Entry 6K00 (X-ray diffraction, 2.20 A resolution); this record covers chains A and B of the 3 polymer chains in the assembly.

== Chain A (and B) ==
Protein: Nucleosome Assembly Protein
From: Caenorhabditis elegans
Notes: chain B of this document is another copy of the same molecule, construct and numbering; everything in this record applies to it too
UniProtKB: Q19007 (Q19007_CAEEL); residue numbers follow UniProt; this construct covers 10-296
Amino-acid sequence (308 residues; each row starts with the number of its first residue; numbers below 1 keep their minus sign (Met-11 is residue -11)):
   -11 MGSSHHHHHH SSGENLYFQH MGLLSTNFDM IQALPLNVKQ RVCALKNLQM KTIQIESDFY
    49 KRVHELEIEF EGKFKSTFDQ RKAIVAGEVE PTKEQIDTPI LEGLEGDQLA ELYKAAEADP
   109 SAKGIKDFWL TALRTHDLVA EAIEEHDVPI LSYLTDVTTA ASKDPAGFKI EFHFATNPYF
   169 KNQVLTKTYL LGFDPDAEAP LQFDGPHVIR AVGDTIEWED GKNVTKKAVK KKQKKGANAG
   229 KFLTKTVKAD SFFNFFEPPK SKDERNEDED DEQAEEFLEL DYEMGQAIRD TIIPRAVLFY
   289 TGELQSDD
Disordered / not traced: -11 to 9, 219-230, 248-259 (chain B: -11 to 3, 218-233, 254-259, 295-296)
Sequence notes: initiating methionine (-11); expression tag (-10 to 9)

== Chain A / chain B interface ==
Pairs across the interface - 212 pairs, chain A then chain B:
  Leu11(A) with Leu92(B), hydrophobic
  Leu12(A) with Gln293(B)
  Ser13(A) with Thr289(B); Gly290(B)
  Thr14(A) with Gly290(B), hydrogen bond (backbone-backbone); Gln293(B)
  Asn15(A) with Thr119(B); Thr123(B), hydrogen bond; Phe287(B), hydrogen bond (side chain-backbone); Tyr288(B), hydrogen bond (side chain-backbone); Thr289(B), hydrogen bond (backbone-backbone); Gly290(B)
  Phe16(A) with Leu89(B), hydrophobic
  Met18(A) with Thr119(B); Tyr288(B)
  Ile19(A) with Ile88(B), hydrophobic; Tyr288(B), hydrophobic; Thr289(B)
  Gln20(A) with Leu100(B)
  Ala21(A) with Ala104(B)
  Leu22(A) with Ala104(B); Tyr288(B)
  Pro23(A) with Ala104(B), hydrophobic; Glu105(B); Asp107(B)
  Leu24(A) with Tyr101(B); Ala104(B), hydrogen bond (backbone-backbone); Glu105(B); Ala106(B)
  Asn25(A) with Ala106(B); Asp107(B), hydrogen bond (side chain-backbone); Ala110(B), hydrogen bond (side chain-backbone)
  Val26(A) with Ala110(B), hydrophobic; Gly112(B)
  Lys27(A) with Ile88(B); Leu100(B), hydrogen bond (side chain-backbone); Tyr101(B)
  Gln28(A) with Pro79(B)
  Arg29(A) with Ile72(B), hydrogen bond (side chain-backbone); Gly75(B); Val77(B), hydrogen bond (side chain-backbone); Glu78(B), salt bridge; Pro79(B); Gly112(B); Ile113(B)
  Val30(A) with Ile88(B), hydrophobic; Ile113(B); Tyr288(B), hydrophobic
  Cys31(A) with Gln83(B); Thr86(B), hydrogen bond (side chain-backbone); Ile88(B), hydrophobic; Tyr101(B), hydrogen bond
  Ala32(A) with Ile72(B), hydrophobic; Gln83(B)
  Leu33(A) with Arg69(B); Ile72(B), hydrophobic; Val73(B), hydrophobic; Ile113(B), hydrophobic; Phe116(B), hydrophobic; Val285(B), hydrophobic
  Lys34(A) with Thr86(B); Pro87(B); Ile88(B), hydrogen bond (side chain-backbone); Leu89(B); Val285(B); Leu286(B); Glu291(B), salt bridge
  Asn35(A) with Glu82(B), hydrogen bond; Thr86(B)
  Leu36(A) with Gln68(B); Arg69(B)
  Gln37(A) with Pro282(B), hydrogen bond (side chain-backbone); Arg283(B); Ala284(B); Val285(B)
  Met38(A) with Thr86(B)
  Thr40(A) with Phe62(B); Thr65(B), hydrogen bond; Phe66(B); Pro282(B)
  Ile41(A) with Arg283(B)
  Ile43(A) with Phe58(B); Lys61(B); Phe62(B), hydrophobic; Thr65(B)
  Glu44(A) with Phe62(B); Pro282(B); Arg283(B), salt bridge
  Asp46(A) with Phe58(B)
  Phe47(A) with Leu54(B), hydrophobic; Glu55(B); Phe58(B)
  Arg50(A) with Leu54(B); Glu57(B), salt bridge; Phe58(B)
  Leu54(A) with Phe47(B), hydrophobic; Arg50(B); Val51(B), hydrophobic
  Glu55(A) with Phe47(B)
  Glu57(A) with Arg50(B), salt bridge
  Phe58(A) with Ile43(B); Asp46(B); Phe47(B); Arg50(B)
  Lys61(A) with Ile43(B)
  Phe62(A) with Thr40(B); Ile43(B), hydrophobic; Glu44(B)
  Thr65(A) with Lys39(B); Thr40(B), hydrogen bond
  Gln68(A) with Leu36(B)
  Arg69(A) with Leu33(B); Leu36(B)
  Ile72(A) with Arg29(B); Leu33(B), hydrophobic
  Pro79(A) with Gln28(B); Arg29(B)
  Glu82(A) with Asn35(B), hydrogen bond
  Gln83(A) with Cys31(B); Ala32(B)
  Ile84(A) with Gln28(B)
  Thr86(A) with Cys31(B), hydrogen bond (backbone-side chain); Asn35(B), hydrogen bond; Met38(B)
  Pro87(A) with Lys34(B)
  Ile88(A) with Ile19(B), hydrophobic; Lys27(B); Val30(B), hydrophobic; Cys31(B), hydrophobic; Lys34(B), hydrogen bond (backbone-side chain)
  Leu89(A) with Gly10(B); Ser13(B); Phe16(B), hydrophobic; Lys34(B)
  Glu90(A) with Phe6(B); Ala187(B); Pro188(B); Leu189(B), hydrogen bond (side chain-backbone)
  Gly91(A) with His8(B); Gly10(B)
  Leu92(A) with Gly10(B); Leu11(B), hydrophobic
  Gln96(A) with Leu11(B)
  Leu100(A) with Gln20(B); Lys27(B)
  Tyr101(A) with Leu24(B); Lys27(B); Cys31(B), hydrogen bond
  Ala103(A) with Gln20(B)
  Ala104(A) with Gln20(B); Ala21(B); Leu22(B); Pro23(B); Leu24(B), hydrogen bond (backbone-backbone)
  Glu105(A) with Pro23(B); Leu24(B)
  Ala106(A) with Leu24(B); Asn25(B)
  Asp107(A) with Pro23(B); Asn25(B), hydrogen bond (backbone-side chain)
  Ala110(A) with Asn25(B), hydrogen bond (backbone-side chain); Arg29(B), hydrogen bond (backbone-side chain)
  Lys111(A) with Arg29(B)
  Gly112(A) with Val26(B); Arg29(B), hydrogen bond (backbone-side chain)
  Ile113(A) with Arg29(B); Val30(B); Leu33(B), hydrophobic
  Phe116(A) with Leu33(B), hydrophobic
  Thr119(A) with Asn15(B); Met18(B)
  Thr123(A) with Asn15(B), hydrogen bond
  Ala187(A) with Glu90(B)
  Pro188(A) with Glu90(B)
  Leu189(A) with Glu90(B), hydrogen bond (backbone-side chain); Leu286(B)
  Phe191(A) with Arg283(B), hydrogen bond (backbone-side chain)
  Pro282(A) with Gln37(B), hydrogen bond (backbone-side chain); Thr40(B)
  Arg283(A) with Gln37(B); Ile41(B); Glu44(B), salt bridge; Phe191(B), hydrogen bond (side chain-backbone)
  Ala284(A) with Gln37(B)
  Val285(A) with Leu33(B), hydrophobic; Lys34(B); Gln37(B)
  Leu286(A) with Lys34(B); Leu189(B)
  Phe287(A) with Asn15(B), hydrogen bond (backbone-side chain)
  Tyr288(A) with Asn15(B), hydrogen bond (backbone-side chain); Met18(B); Ile19(B), hydrophobic; Leu22(B); Val30(B), hydrophobic
  Thr289(A) with Ser13(B); Asn15(B), hydrogen bond (backbone-backbone)
  Gly290(A) with Ser13(B); Thr14(B), hydrogen bond (backbone-backbone); Asn15(B)
  Glu291(A) with Tyr5(B); Phe6(B); Gln7(B), hydrogen bond (backbone-backbone); Ser13(B); Lys34(B), salt bridge
  Leu292(A) with Tyr5(B)
  Gln293(A) with Leu4(B); Tyr5(B), hydrogen bond (backbone-backbone); Gln7(B), hydrogen bond; Leu12(B), hydrogen bond (side chain-backbone); Ser13(B); Thr14(B), hydrogen bond
Also at the interface, not in a pair above, chain A (94 interface residues in all): Gly10, Lys39, Val51, Phe66, Val73, Pro108, Gln190, Ser294
Also at the interface, not in a pair above, chain B (99 interface residues in all): Ala71, Ile84, Gln96, Ala103, Pro108, Asp192

== Summary ==
Chain A and chain B form an interface of 94 and 99 residues respectively; the contacts include 43 hydrogen
bonds and 7 salt bridges. Polar pairs include Arg29(A)-Glu78(B), Lys34(A)-Glu291(B) and Glu44(A)-Arg283(B).
Both chains are Nucleosome Assembly Protein (Caenorhabditis elegans). Entry 6K00 (Crystal structure A of
ceNAP1-H2A-H2B complex) was determined by X-ray diffraction.
